PDB entry 1TKD | X-ray diffraction, 2.49 A resolution | chains A and B of the 4 polymer chains in the assembly

Chain A:
Name: DNA polymerase
From: Enterobacteria phage T7
Notes: EC 2.7.7.7
UniProt: P00581 (DPOL_BPT7); residue numbers follow UniProt; this construct covers 1-117, 124-704
Amino-acid sequence (698 residues; numbered 1 to 704; 6 numbers in that range are skipped by the numbering (no residue carries them; nothing is unmodelled there); the number before each row is that of its first residue):
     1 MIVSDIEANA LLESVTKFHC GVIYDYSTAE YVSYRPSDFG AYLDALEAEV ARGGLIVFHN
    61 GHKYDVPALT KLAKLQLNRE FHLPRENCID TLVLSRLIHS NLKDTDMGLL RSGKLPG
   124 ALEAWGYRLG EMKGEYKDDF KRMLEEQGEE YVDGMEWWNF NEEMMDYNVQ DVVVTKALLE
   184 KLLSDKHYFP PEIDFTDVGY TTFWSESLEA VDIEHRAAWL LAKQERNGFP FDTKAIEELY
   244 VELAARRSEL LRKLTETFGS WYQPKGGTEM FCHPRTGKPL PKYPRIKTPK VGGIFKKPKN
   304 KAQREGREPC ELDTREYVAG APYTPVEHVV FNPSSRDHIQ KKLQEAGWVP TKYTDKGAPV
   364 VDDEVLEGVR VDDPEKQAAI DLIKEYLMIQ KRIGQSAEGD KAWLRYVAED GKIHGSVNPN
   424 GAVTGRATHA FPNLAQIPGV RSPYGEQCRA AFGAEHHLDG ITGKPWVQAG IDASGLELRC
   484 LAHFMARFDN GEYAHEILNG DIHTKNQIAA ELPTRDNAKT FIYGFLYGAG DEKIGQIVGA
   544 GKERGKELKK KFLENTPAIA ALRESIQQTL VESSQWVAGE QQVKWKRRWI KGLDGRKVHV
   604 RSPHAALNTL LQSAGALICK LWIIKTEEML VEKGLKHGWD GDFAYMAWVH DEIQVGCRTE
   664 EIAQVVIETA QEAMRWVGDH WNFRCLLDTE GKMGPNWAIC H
Curated features (UniProtKB/Swiss-Prot):
  - binding site (Mg(2+)): Asp5, Glu7, Asp174, Asp475, Ala476, Asp654
  - binding site (substrate): His506, Arg518, Lys522, Tyr526
Bound ions: Mg2+ site 1 near Asp5 (its only coordinating residue here); Mg2+ site 2: Asp475, Ala476, Asp654 (together with 2',3'-dideoxy-thymidine-5'-triphosphate); Mg2+ site 3: Asp475, Asp654 (together with 2',3'-dideoxy-thymidine-5'-triphosphate)
Ligand contacts: 2',3'-dideoxy-thymidine-5'-triphosphate (D3T): Arg429, Asp475, Ala476, Ser477, Gly478, Leu479, Glu480, His506, Arg518, Lys522, Thr523, Tyr526, Tyr530, Asp654
Reported in the primary citation:
  - binding site for the 26-nt DNA strand: His607, Gln615
  - conformationally variable residues (side-chain flip): His607
  - binding site for the 22-nt DNA strand: Arg429

Chain B:
Name: Thioredoxin 1
From: Escherichia coli
UniProt: P0AA25 (THIO_ECOLI); residues 1-108 here = UniProt positions 1-108
Amino-acid sequence (108 residues; numbered 1 to 108; the number before each row is that of its first residue):
     1 SDKIIHLTDD SFDTDVLKAD GAILVDFWAE WCGPCKMIAP ILDEIADEYQ GKLTVAKLNI
    61 DQNPGTAPKY GIRGIPTLLL FKNGEVAATK VGALSKGQLK EFLDANLA
Disordered / not traced: 1-2, 108

How chain A and chain B interact:
Pairs across the interface (53; chain A residue first):
  Ser263(A) - Pro64(B)
  Tyr265(A) - Trp31(B)
  Tyr265(A) - Ile60(B)  hydrophobic
  Tyr265(A) - Ala67(B)
  Tyr265(A) - Pro68(B)
  Tyr265(A) - Ile72(B)
  Pro267(A) - Trp31(B)
  Phe274(A) - Gly33(B)
  Phe274(A) - Pro34(B)
  Phe274(A) - Met37(B)  hydrophobic
  Pro277(A) - Met37(B)  hydrophobic
  Tyr286(A) - Trp31(B)
  Tyr286(A) - Gly33(B)
  Pro287(A) - Trp31(B)
  Ile289(A) - Pro34(B)
  Ile297(A) - Gln98(B)
  Ile297(A) - Glu101(B)
  Ile297(A) - Phe102(B)  hydrophobic
  Phe298(A) - Glu101(B)
  Phe298(A) - Ala105(B)  hydrophobic
  Leu315(A) - Ala105(B)  hydrophobic
  Leu315(A) - Asn106(B)
  Asp316(A) - Lys90(B)  hydrogen bond (backbone-side chain)
  Glu319(A) - Thr89(B)
  Glu319(A) - Lys90(B)
  Glu319(A) - Val91(B)  hydrogen bond (backbone-backbone)
  Tyr320(A) - Arg73(B)  hydrogen bond
  Tyr320(A) - Lys90(B)
  Tyr320(A) - Val91(B)
  Val321(A) - Lys90(B)
  Val321(A) - Leu94(B)  hydrophobic
  Val321(A) - Gln98(B)
  Ala322(A) - Gln98(B)
  Ala324(A) - Gly92(B)
  Ala324(A) - Ala93(B)
  Ala324(A) - Leu94(B)  hydrophobic
  Pro325(A) - Pro34(B)
  Pro325(A) - Gly92(B)
  Pro325(A) - Ala93(B)  hydrogen bond (backbone-backbone)
  Tyr326(A) - Pro34(B)  hydrophobic
  Tyr326(A) - Arg73(B)  hydrogen bond
  Tyr326(A) - Ile75(B)
  Tyr326(A) - Val91(B)  hydrophobic
  Tyr326(A) - Gly92(B)
  Thr327(A) - Cys32(B)  hydrogen bond
  Thr327(A) - Pro34(B)
  Thr327(A) - Gly74(B)
  Thr327(A) - Ile75(B)  hydrogen bond (backbone-backbone)
  Pro328(A) - Arg73(B)
  Val329(A) - Trp31(B)  hydrophobic
  Val329(A) - Arg73(B)  hydrogen bond (backbone-backbone)
  Val329(A) - Gly74(B)
  His331(A) - Pro68(B)
Other interface residues (no listed pair), chain A (25 interface residues in all): Gly296, Arg318
Other interface residues (no listed pair), chain B (26 interface residues in all): Lys36, Pro76

Overview:
The interface between chain A and chain B involves 25 residues on one side and 26 on the other; the contacts
include 8 hydrogen bonds. Polar pairs include Asp316(A)-Lys90(B), Tyr320(A)-Arg73(B) and Tyr326(A)-Arg73(B).
From the paper: a binding site for the 26-nt DNA strand at His607(A) and Gln615(A); a binding site for the
22-nt DNA strand at Arg429(A).
Chain A is DNA polymerase (Enterobacteria phage T7) and chain B is Thioredoxin 1 (Escherichia coli); the
structure, T7 DNA polymerase ternary complex with 8 oxo guanosine and dCMP at the elongation site, was
determined by X-ray diffraction (same publication as 1T8E, 1TK0, 1TK5 and 1TK8).
